Entry 6W7W (electron microscopy, 3.90 A resolution); this record covers chains 2 and P of the 10 polymer chains in the assembly.

[Chain 2]
Molecule: 16S rRNA
Organism: Escherichia coli (strain K12)
Sequence (1542 nucleotides; each row starts with the number of its first residue):
     1 AAAUUGAAGA GUUUGAUCAU GGCUCAGAUU GAACGCUGGC GGCAGGCCUA ACACAUGCAA
    61 GUCGAACGGU AACAGGAAGA AGCUUGCUUC UUUGCUGACG AGUGGCGGAC GGGUGAGUAA
   121 UGUCUGGGAA ACUGCCUGAU GGAGGGGGAU AACUACUGGA AACGGUAGCU AAUACCGCAU
   181 AACGUCGCAA GACCAAAGAG GGGGACCUUC GGGCCUCUUG CCAUCGGAUG UGCCCAGAUG
   241 GGAUUAGCUA GUAGGUGGGG UAACGGCUCA CCUAGGCGAC GAUCCCUAGC UGGUCUGAGA
   301 GGAUGACCAG CCACACUGGA ACUGAGACAC GGUCCAGACU CCUACGGGAG GCAGCAGUGG
   361 GGAAUAUUGC ACAAUGGGCG CAAGCCUGAU GCAGCCAUGC CGCGUGUAUG AAGAAGGCCU
   421 UCGGGUUGUA AAGUACUUUC AGCGGGGAGG AAGGGAGUAA AGUUAAUACC UUUGCUCAUU
   481 GACGUUACCC GCAGAAGAAG CACCGGCUAA CUCCGUGCCA GCAGCCGCGG UAAUACGGAG
   541 GGUGCAAGCG UUAAUCGGAA UUACUGGGCG UAAAGCGCAC GCAGGCGGUU UGUUAAGUCA
   601 GAUGUGAAAU CCCCGGGCUC AACCUGGGAA CUGCAUCUGA UACUGGCAAG CUUGAGUCUC
   661 GUAGAGGGGG GUAGAAUUCC AGGUGUAGCG GUGAAAUGCG UAGAGAUCUG GAGGAAUACC
   721 GGUGGCGAAG GCGGCCCCCU GGACGAAGAC UGACGCUCAG GUGCGAAAGC GUGGGGAGCA
   781 AACAGGAUUA GAUACCCUGG UAGUCCACGC CGUAAACGAU GUCGACUUGG AGGUUGUGCC
   841 CUUGAGGCGU GGCUUCCGGA GCUAACGCGU UAAGUCGACC GCCUGGGGAG UACGGCCGCA
   901 AGGUUAAAAC UCAAAUGAAU UGACGGGGGC CCGCACAAGC GGUGGAGCAU GUGGUUUAAU
   961 UCGAUGCAAC GCGAAGAACC UUACCUGGUC UUGACAUCCA CGGAAGUUUU CAGAGAUGAG
  1021 AAUGUGCCUU CGGGAACCGU GAGACAGGUG CUGCAUGGCU GUCGUCAGCU CGUGUUGUGA
  1081 AAUGUUGGGU UAAGUCCCGC AACGAGCGCA ACCCUUAUCC UUUGUUGCCA GCGGUCCGGC
  1141 CGGGAACUCA AAGGAGACUG CCAGUGAUAA ACUGGAGGAA GGUGGGGAUG ACGUCAAGUC
  1201 AUCAUGGCCC UUACGACCAG GGCUACACAC GUGCUACAAU GGCGCAUACA AAGAGAAGCG
  1261 ACCUCGCGAG AGCAAGCGGA CCUCAUAAAG UGCGUCGUAG UCCGGAUUGG AGUCUGCAAC
  1321 UCGACUCCAU GAAGUCGGAA UCGCUAGUAA UCGUGGAUCA GAAUGCCACG GUGAAUACGU
  1381 UCCCGGGCCU UGUACACACC GCCCGUCACA CCAUGGGAGU GGGUUGCAAA AGAAGUAGGU
  1441 AGCUUAACCU UCGGGAGGGC GCUUACCACU UUGUGAUUCA UGACUGGGGU GAAGUCGUAA
  1501 CAAGGUAACC GUAGGGGAAC CUGCGGUUGG AUCACCUCCU UA
Not modelled in the structure: 678-712, 784-798, 922-1542

[Chain P]
Molecule: 30S ribosomal protein S17
Organism: Escherichia coli (strain K12)
Reference sequence: P0AG63 (RS17_ECOLI); residue numbers follow UniProt; this construct covers 1-84
Amino-acid sequence (84 residues; numbered 1 to 84; the number before each row is that of its first residue):
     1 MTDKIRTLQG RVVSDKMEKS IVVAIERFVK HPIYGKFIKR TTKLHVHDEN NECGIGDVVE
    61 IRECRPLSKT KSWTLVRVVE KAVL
Not modelled in the structure: 1-3, 84
Curated features (UniProtKB/Swiss-Prot):
  - natural variant: His31 (H31P: In neamine-resistant mutant nea301), Ser68 (S68F: Prevents 30S subunit assembly at 42 degrees Celsius)

[Interface between chain 2 and chain P]
Residue-residue contacts (44):
  G127(2) with Arg6(P), sugar contact
  A130(2) with Arg65(P), salt bridge to the phosphate; Pro66(P), base contact
  C235(2) with Glu63(P), hydrogen bond to the sugar; Ser72(P), sugar contact; Trp73(P), sugar contact
  A236(2) with Leu44(P), phosphate contact
  G237(2) with Arg27(P), hydrogen bond to the phosphate; Thr42(P), hydrogen bond to the phosphate
  A238(2) with Arg27(P), salt bridge to the phosphate
  A253(2) with Met17(P), hydrogen bond to the sugar; Lys69(P), salt bridge to the phosphate
  G254(2) with Met17(P), sugar contact; Glu18(P), hydrogen bond to the sugar; Ser20(P), phosphate contact; Ser68(P), hydrogen bond to the phosphate; Lys69(P), phosphate contact; Thr70(P), hydrogen bond to the phosphate; Lys71(P), hydrogen bond to the phosphate
  G255(2) with Glu18(P), sugar contact; Ser68(P), phosphate contact; Lys71(P), salt bridge to the phosphate
  C264(2) with Arg65(P), sugar contact; Pro66(P), hydrogen bond to the sugar
  G265(2) with Leu67(P), sugar contact; Ser68(P), hydrogen bond to the sugar; Lys69(P), hydrogen bond to the sugar
  C267(2) with Lys69(P), phosphate contact
  G275(2) with Lys16(P), phosphate contact
  G276(2) with Ser14(P), hydrogen bond to the phosphate; Lys16(P), phosphate contact; Met17(P), sugar contact; His45(P), phosphate contact
  C277(2) with Val22(P), phosphate contact; His45(P), salt bridge to the phosphate
  G278(2) with Lys43(P), phosphate contact
  C280(2) with Arg40(P), hydrogen bond to the base; Thr41(P), hydrogen bond to the base
  C564(2) with Ile33(P), base contact; Tyr34(P), sugar contact
  G585(2) with Lys39(P), phosphate contact
  G597(2) with Phe28(P), sugar contact; Phe37(P), sugar contact
  U636(2) with Arg6(P), phosphate contact
Other interface residues (no listed pair), chain 2 (27 interface residues in all): A129, C234, G266, G281, U598, C637
Other interface residues (no listed pair), chain P (33 interface residues in all): Lys4, Lys19, Lys36, His47

[Overview]
Chain 2 and chain P form an interface of 27 and 33 residues respectively, with 14 hydrogen bonds and 5 salt
bridges. Polar contacts include C280(2)-Arg40(P), C280(2)-Thr41(P) and C235(2)-Glu63(P).
Chain 2 is 16S rRNA and chain P is 30S ribosomal protein S17, both from Escherichia coli (strain K12); the
structure, 30S-Inactive-low-Mg2+ Class B, was determined by electron microscopy together with 6W6K, 6W77, 6W7M
and 6W7N from the same study.
